PDB entry 1L0P | X-ray diffraction, 2.10 A resolution | chain A

[Chain A]
Molecule: Alpha-amylase
Organism: Pseudoalteromonas haloplanktis
Notes: EC 3.2.1.1
UniProt: P29957 (AMY_ALTHA); residues 1-448 here correspond to UniProt positions 25-472 (UniProt number = residue number + 24)
Amino-acid sequence (448 residues; each row starts with the number of its first residue):
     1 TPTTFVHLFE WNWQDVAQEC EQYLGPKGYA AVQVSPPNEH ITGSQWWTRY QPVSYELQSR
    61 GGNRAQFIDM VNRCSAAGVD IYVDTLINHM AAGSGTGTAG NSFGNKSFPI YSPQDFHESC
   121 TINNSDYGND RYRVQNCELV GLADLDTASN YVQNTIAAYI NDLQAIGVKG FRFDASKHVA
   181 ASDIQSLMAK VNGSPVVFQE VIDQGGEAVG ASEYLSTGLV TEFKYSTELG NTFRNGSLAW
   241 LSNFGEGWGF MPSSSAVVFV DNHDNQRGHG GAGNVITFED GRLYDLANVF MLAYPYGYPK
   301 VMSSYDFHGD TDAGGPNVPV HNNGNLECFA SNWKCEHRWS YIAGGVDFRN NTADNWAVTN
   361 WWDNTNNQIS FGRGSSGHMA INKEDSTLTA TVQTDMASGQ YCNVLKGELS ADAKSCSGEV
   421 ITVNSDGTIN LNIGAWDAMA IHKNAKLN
Disulfides: C20-C74, C120-C137, C328-C335, C402-C416
Ion coordination: Ca2+: N88, Q135, D144, H178
Reported in the primary citation:
  - binding site for nitrate ion: R172, N262, K300
  - catalytic residues: D174, E200 (citing earlier work)
  - catalytic residues: D264 (proposed by the authors, not directly observed)

[In short]
The Ca2+ site is built by N88, Q135, D144 and H178. From the paper: catalytic residues D174, E200 and D264; a
binding site for nitrate ion at R172, N262 and K300.
Chain A is Alpha-amylase (Pseudoalteromonas haloplanktis); the structure, Crystal structure analysis of the
complex between psychrophilic alpha amylase from pseudoalteromonas haloplanctis and nitrate, was determined by
X-ray diffraction (same publication as 1JD7 and 1JD9).
